4AC6 - chain A; structure by X-ray diffraction, 2.54 A resolution.

== Chain A ==
Name: Hth-type transcriptional repressor acnr
Source organism: Corynebacterium glutamicum
Reference sequence: Q8NQ97 (ACNR_CORGL); residue numbers follow UniProt; this construct covers 2-188
Chain sequence (191 residues; each row starts with the number of its first residue; numbers below 1 keep their minus sign (Gly-2 is residue -2)):
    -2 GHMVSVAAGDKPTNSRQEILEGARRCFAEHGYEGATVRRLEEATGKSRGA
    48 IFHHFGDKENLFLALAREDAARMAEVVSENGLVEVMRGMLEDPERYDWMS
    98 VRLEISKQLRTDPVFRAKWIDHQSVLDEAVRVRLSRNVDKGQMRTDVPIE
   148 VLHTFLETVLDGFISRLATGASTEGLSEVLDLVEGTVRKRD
Disordered / not traced: -2 to 10, 187-188
Differences from the reference sequence: expression tag (-2 to 1)
UniProt features mapped onto this chain:
  - DNA-binding region: Thr33 to Phe52 (H-T-H motif)
  - binding site (citrate): Leu79, Val80, Arg130, Asn134, Arg185
  - binding site (Mg(2+)): Glu181
  - mutagenesis: Lys43 (K43A: DNA binding affinity is almost completely abolished. Still forms a dimer), Lys55 (K55A: DNA binding affinity is almost completely abolished. Still forms a dimer but the ratio of aggregated to dimeric protein is significantly higher), Glu65 (E65A: No effect on DNA binding), Asp66 (D66A: No effect on DNA binding), Arg99 (R99A: Weaker binding to DNA), Lys104 (K104A: DNA binding affinity is slightly reduced. Still forms a dimer but the ratio of aggregated to dimeric protein is significantly higher), Asp109 (D109A: No effect on DNA binding), Arg141 (R141A: No effect on DNA binding), Asp143 (D143A: No effect on DNA binding)
Bound ions: gold ion: Cys23, His27
From the paper describing this entry:
  - mutagenesis - K55A: abolished binding to acn promoter
  - mutagenesis - K43A, R99A, K104A, D158A: decreased binding to DNA
  - mutagenesis - R130A, E181A, R185A: abolished binding to citrate-Mg2+
  - mutagenesis - R130A, E181A, R185A: abolished growth in response to citrate
  - mutagenesis - R99A, R141A, D158A: unchanged growth in response to citrate
  - mutagenesis - E65A, D66A, D109A, R141A, D143A: unchanged binding to DNA
  - mutagenesis - R92A: unchanged binding to citrate-Mg2+

== Summary ==
Cys23 and His27 coordinate a gold ion ion. Curated annotation (UniProt) lists 5 citrate-binding residues,
Mg2+-binding residue Glu181 and 9 mutagenesis sites. From the paper: K43A, R99A and K104A, among others,
reduce binding to DNA; R130A, E181A and R185A abolish binding to citrate-Mg2+; 14 substitutions were tested in
all.
Chain A is Hth-type transcriptional repressor acnr (Corynebacterium glutamicum); the structure,
Corynebacterium glutamicum AcnR AU derivative structure, was determined by X-ray diffraction (same publication
as 4ACI).
